PDB entry 8Q3M | X-ray diffraction, 2.50 A resolution | chains CCC and JJJ of the 11 polymer chains in the assembly

# Chain CCC
Protein: Histone H2A type 1-B/E
Source organism: Homo sapiens
UniProtKB: P04908 (H2A1B_HUMAN); residues 13-119 here correspond to UniProt positions 14-120 (UniProt number = residue number + 1)
Sequence (107 residues; each row starts with the number of its first residue):
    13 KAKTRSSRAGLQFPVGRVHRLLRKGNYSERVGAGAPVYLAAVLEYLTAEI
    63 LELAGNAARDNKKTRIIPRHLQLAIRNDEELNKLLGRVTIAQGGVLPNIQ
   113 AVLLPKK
UniProt features mapped onto this chain:
  - modified residue: Lys13 (N6-(beta-hydroxybutyryl)lysine), Lys36 (N6-(2-hydroxyisobutyryl)lysine), Lys74 (N6-(2-hydroxyisobutyryl)lysine), Lys75 (N6-(2-hydroxyisobutyryl)lysine), Lys95 (N6-(2-hydroxyisobutyryl)lysine), Gln104 (N5-methylglutamine), Lys118 (N6-(2-hydroxyisobutyryl)lysine), Lys119 (N6-crotonyllysine)
  - cross-link (Glycyl lysine isopeptide (Lys-Gly)): Lys13 (interchain with G-Cter in ubiquitin), Lys15 (interchain with G-Cter in ubiquitin), Lys119 (interchain with G-Cter in ubiquitin)

# Chain JJJ
Molecule: 145-nt DNA strand
Source organism: Homo sapiens
Sequence (145 nucleotides; each row starts with the number of its first residue; numbers below 1 keep their minus sign (DA-72 is residue -72)):
   -72 ATCAATATCCACCTGCAGATACTACCAAAAGTGTATTTGGAAACTGCTCC
   -22 ATCAAAAGGCATGTTCAGCTGATTCAGCTGAACATGCCTTTTGATGGAGC
    28 AGTTTCCAAATACACTTTTGGTAGTATCTGCAGGTGGATATTGAT

# Interface between chain CCC and chain JJJ
Contacting residue pairs (17):
  Ala14(CCC) with DT45(JJJ), sugar contact
  Thr16(CCC) with DT46(JJJ), sugar contact
  Arg29(CCC) with DG47(JJJ), sugar contact; DG48(JJJ), salt bridge to the phosphate
  Arg35(CCC) with DT38(JJJ), salt bridge to the phosphate
  Arg42(CCC) with DA37(JJJ), hydrogen bond to the sugar; DT38(JJJ), phosphate contact
  Val43(CCC) with DA37(JJJ), sugar contact; DT38(JJJ), hydrogen bond to the phosphate
  Gly44(CCC) with DA37(JJJ), phosphate contact
  Ala45(CCC) with DA37(JJJ), phosphate contact
  Lys75(CCC) with DC58(JJJ), phosphate contact; DA59(JJJ), phosphate contact
  Thr76(CCC) with DG57(JJJ), sugar contact; DC58(JJJ), hydrogen bond to the phosphate
  Arg77(CCC) with DG57(JJJ), hydrogen bond to the sugar; DC58(JJJ), hydrogen bond to the phosphate
Interface residues without a listed pair, chain CCC (12 interface residues in all): Pro26
Interface residues without a listed pair, chain JJJ (10 interface residues in all): DT44

# In short
The interface between chain CCC and chain JJJ involves 12 residues on one side and 10 on the other; the
contacts include 5 hydrogen bonds and 2 salt bridges. Polar pairs include Arg42(CCC)-DA37(JJJ),
Arg77(CCC)-DG57(JJJ) and Val43(CCC)-DT38(JJJ).
Here chain CCC is Histone H2A type 1-B/E and chain JJJ is a 145-nt DNA strand, both from Homo sapiens. Entry
8Q3M (Structure of Nucleosome Core with a Bound Kaposi Sarcoma Associated Herpesvirus LANA Peptide Having a
Methionine ...) was determined by X-ray diffraction together with 8Q36, 8Q3E and 8Q3X from the same study.
